PDB entry 4NXN | X-ray diffraction, 3.54 A resolution | chains A and O of the 21 polymer chains in the assembly

Chain A:
Molecule: 16S rRNA
Organism: Thermus thermophilus
Sequence (1522 nucleotides; row label = number of the first residue in the row; note: 42 numbers in that range are skipped by the numbering (no residue carries them; nothing is unmodelled there); a row labelled like 190A-190L holds insertion residues (190A, then the next letters in order); numbering starts at 0):
     0 UUUGUUGGAG AGUUUGAUCC UGGCUCAGGG UGAACGCUGG CGGCGUGCCU AAGACAUGCA
    60 AGUCGUGCGG G
    73 CCGCGGGGUU UU
    88 ACUCCG
    95 UGGUC
   101 AGCGGCGGAC GGGUGAGUAA CGCGUGGGU
  129A G
   130 ACCUACCCGG AAGAGGGGGA CAACCCGGGG AAACUCGGGC UAAUCCCCCA UGUGGACCCG
   190 C
190A-190L CCCUUGGGGUGU
   191 GUCCAAAGGG CUUU
   216 GCCCGCUUCC GGAUGGGCCC GCGUCCCAUC AGCUAGUUGG UGGGGUAAUG GCCCACCAAG
   276 GCGACGACGG GUAGCCGGUC UGAGAGGAUG GCCGGCCACA GGGGCACUGA GACACGGGCC
   336 CCACUCCUAC GGGAGGCAGC AGUUAGGAAU CUUCCGCAAU GGGCGCAAGC CUGACGGAGC
   396 GACGCCGCUU GGAGGAAGAA GCCCUUCGGG GUGUAAACUC CUGAA
   442 CCCGGGACGA AACCCCCGAC GA
   474 GGGGACUGAC GGUACCGGG
   494 GUAAUAGCGC CGGCCAACUC CGUGCCAGCA GCCGCGGUAA UACGGAGGGC GCGAGCGUUA
   554 CCCGGAUUCA CUGGGCGUAA AGGGCGUGUA GGCGGCCUGG GGCGUCCCAU GUGAAAGACC
   614 ACGGCUCAAC CGUGGGGGAG CGUGGGAUAC GCUCAGGCUA GACGGUGGGA GAGGGUGGUG
   674 GAAUUCCCGG AGUAGCGGUG AAAUGCGCAG AUACCGGGAG GAACGCCGAU GGCGAAGGCA
   734 GCCACCUGGU CCACCCGUGA CGCUGAGGCG CGAAAGCGUG GGGAGCAAAC CGGAUUAGAU
   794 ACCCGGGUAG UCCACGCCCU AAACGAUGCG CGCUAGGUCU CUGGGUCU
   848 CCUGGGGGCC GAAGCUAACG CGUUAAGCGC GCCGCCUGGG GAGUACGGCC GCAAGGCUGA
   908 AACUCAAAGG AAUUGACGGG GGCCCGCACA AGCGGUGGAG CAUGUGGUUU AAUUCGAAGX
   968 AACGCGAAGA ACCUUACCAG GCCUUGACAU GCUAGG
 1003A G
  1004 AACCCGGGUG AAAGCCUGGG GUGCCCC
1030A-1030D GCGA
  1031 GGGGAGCCCU AGCACAGGUG CUGCAUGGCC GUCGUCAGCU CGUGCCGUGA GGUGUUGGGU
  1091 UAAGUCCCGC AACGAGCGCA ACCCCCGCCG UUAGUUGCCA GCGGUUCGGC CGGGCACUCU
  1151 AACGGGACUG CCCGCGAAA
  1171 GCGGGAGGAA GGAGGGGACG ACGUCUGGUC AGCAUGGCCC UUACGGCCUG GGCGACACAC
  1231 GUGCUACAAU GCCCACUACA AAGCGAUGCC ACCCGGCAAC GGGGAGCUAA UCGCAAAAAG
  1291 GUGGGCCCAG UUCGGAUUGG GGUCUGCAAC CCGACCCCAU GAAGCCGGAA UCGCUAGUAA
  1351 UCGCGGAUCA G
 1361A C
  1362 CAUGCCGCGG UGAAUACGUU CCCGGGCCUU GUACACACXG CCXGUXACGC CAUGGGAGCG
  1422 GGCUCUACCC GAAGUCGCCG GG
  1446 AGCCUACGGG
  1459 CAGGCGCCGA GGGUAGGGCC CGUGACUGGG GCGAAGUCGU AACAAGGUAG CUGUACCGGA
  1519 AGGUGCGGCU GGAUCCACUC CUUUCU
Disordered / not traced: 0-4, 1534-1538
Modified / non-standard residues: PSU (pseudouridine-5'-monophosphate) at position 516, M2G (N2-dimethylguanosine-5'-monophosphate) at position 966, 5MC (5-methylcytidine-5'-monophosphate) at position 967, 2MG (2N-methylguanosine-5'-monophosphate) at position 1207, 5MC (5-methylcytidine-5'-monophosphate) at position 1400, 4OC (4n,o2'-methylcytidine-5'-monophosphate) at position 1402, 5MC (5-methylcytidine-5'-monophosphate) at position 1404, 5MC (5-methylcytidine-5'-monophosphate) at position 1407, UR3 (3-methyluridine-5'-monophoshate) at position 1498, MA6 (6N-dimethyladenosine-5'-monophoshate) at position 1518, MA6 (6N-dimethyladenosine-5'-monophoshate) at position 1519, PSU (pseudouridine-5'-monophosphate) at position 1540, PSU (pseudouridine-5'-monophosphate) at position 1541
Bound ions: Mg2+ site 1 near U5 (its only coordinating residue here); Mg2+ site 2: G11, G22; Mg2+ site 3 near G21 (its only coordinating residue here); Mg2+ site 4: C48, G115; Mg2+ site 5 near A53 (its only coordinating residue here); Mg2+ site 6: A59, U387; Mg2+ site 7: G61, U62; Mg2+ site 8: G97, U98; Mg2+ site 9 near G107 (its only coordinating residue here); Mg2+ site 10 near G117 (its only coordinating residue here); Mg2+ site 11: C121, G124, U125; Mg2+ site 12 near U129 (its only coordinating residue here); 101 more Mg2+ sites not listed
Small-molecule neighbours: streptomycin (SRY): U12, U14, C526, G527, C912, A913, A914, A915, C1490, G1491

Chain O:
Protein: ribosomal protein S15
Organism: Thermus thermophilus
Reference sequence: Q5SJ76 (RS15_THET8); residue numbers follow UniProt; this construct covers 1-89
Amino-acid sequence (89 residues; row label = number of the first residue in the row):
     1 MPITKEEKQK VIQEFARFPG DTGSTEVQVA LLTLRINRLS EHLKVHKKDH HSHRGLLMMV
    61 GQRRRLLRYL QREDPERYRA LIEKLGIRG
Disordered / not traced: 1, 89

How chain A and chain O interact:
Residue-residue contacts - 68 pairs, chain A then chain O:
  G579(A) with Arg54(O), hydrogen bond to the sugar
  U580(A) with Arg54(O), salt bridge to the phosphate; Leu57(O), sugar contact; Met58(O), sugar contact
  G581(A) with Met58(O), phosphate contact; Gly61(O), phosphate contact; Arg64(O), hydrogen bond to the phosphate; Arg65(O), salt bridge to the phosphate
  U582(A) with Arg64(O), salt bridge to the phosphate; Arg68(O), salt bridge to the phosphate
  C656(A) with Gln28(O), hydrogen bond to the sugar; Gln62(O), sugar contact
  G657(A) with Thr22(O), hydrogen bond to the base; Gly23(O), sugar contact; Gln28(O), sugar contact
  G658(A) with Lys8(O), salt bridge to the phosphate; Thr22(O), hydrogen bond to the sugar; Leu31(O), phosphate contact
  U659(A) with Lys8(O), salt bridge to the phosphate
  G660(A) with Lys5(O), salt bridge to the phosphate
  G666(A) with His51(O), sugar contact; Ser52(O), base contact
  G667(A) with His42(O), base contact; Asp49(O), hydrogen bond to the sugar; His50(O), sugar contact; His51(O), sugar contact
  G668(A) with His46(O), sugar contact; Lys48(O), sugar contact; Asp49(O), sugar contact
  U669(A) with His46(O), sugar contact; Lys48(O), salt bridge to the phosphate
  A728(A) with Arg54(O), salt bridge to the phosphate
  A729(A) with His51(O), hydrogen bond to the base
  G730(A) with His51(O), hydrogen bond to the base
  C739(A) with Pro2(O), phosphate contact; His42(O), hydrogen bond to the sugar
  U740(A) with Pro2(O), phosphate contact; His42(O), sugar contact; Ser52(O), hydrogen bond to the sugar
  G741(A) with Arg35(O), salt bridge to the phosphate; Leu39(O), sugar contact; His51(O), hydrogen bond to the sugar; Ser52(O), sugar contact; Gly55(O), sugar contact
  G742(A) with Arg35(O), salt bridge to the phosphate; Met58(O), sugar contact
  G750(A) with Phe18(O), phosphate contact; Asp21(O), hydrogen bond to the sugar; Thr22(O), hydrogen bond to the sugar; Gly23(O), hydrogen bond to the base; Ser24(O), sugar contact; Gln28(O), base contact
  U751(A) with Phe18(O), phosphate contact; Gly23(O), sugar contact; Ser24(O), sugar contact; Thr25(O), sugar contact
  G752(A) with Tyr69(O), sugar contact
  A753(A) with Tyr69(O), hydrogen bond to the phosphate
  C754(A) with Arg65(O), sugar contact; Leu66(O), sugar contact; Tyr69(O), sugar contact; Arg72(O), salt bridge to the phosphate
  G755(A) with Arg65(O), phosphate contact
  G763(A) with His53(O), sugar contact
  C764(A) with His50(O), phosphate contact
  G765(A) with His50(O), phosphate contact
  A807(A) with Lys48(O), salt bridge to the phosphate
  C808(A) with Lys48(O), salt bridge to the phosphate
Interface residues without a listed pair, chain A (34 interface residues in all): C749, C756, G758
Interface residues without a listed pair, chain O (39 interface residues in all): Gln9, Ile12, Arg17, Gly20, Met59, Glu73

In short:
The interface between chain A and chain O involves 34 residues on one side and 39 on the other; the contacts
include 15 hydrogen bonds and 14 salt bridges. Among the polar pairs are G657(A)-Thr22(O), A729(A)-His51(O)
and G730(A)-His51(O). Ligands of chain A: streptomycin.
Here chain A is 16S rRNA and chain O is ribosomal protein S15, both from Thermus thermophilus. Entry 4NXN
(Crystal Structure of the 30S ribosomal subunit from a GidB (RsmG) mutant of Thermus thermophilus (HB8) ...)
was determined by X-ray diffraction.
